Entry 6O85 (electron microscopy, 3.03 A resolution); this record covers chains A and D of the 13 polymer chains in the assembly.

Chain A:
Protein: Translation initiation factor eIF-2B subunit epsilon
Organism: Homo sapiens
UniProtKB: Q13144 (EI2BE_HUMAN); residues 1-721 here = UniProt positions 1-721
Sequence (721 residues; row label = number of the first residue in the row):
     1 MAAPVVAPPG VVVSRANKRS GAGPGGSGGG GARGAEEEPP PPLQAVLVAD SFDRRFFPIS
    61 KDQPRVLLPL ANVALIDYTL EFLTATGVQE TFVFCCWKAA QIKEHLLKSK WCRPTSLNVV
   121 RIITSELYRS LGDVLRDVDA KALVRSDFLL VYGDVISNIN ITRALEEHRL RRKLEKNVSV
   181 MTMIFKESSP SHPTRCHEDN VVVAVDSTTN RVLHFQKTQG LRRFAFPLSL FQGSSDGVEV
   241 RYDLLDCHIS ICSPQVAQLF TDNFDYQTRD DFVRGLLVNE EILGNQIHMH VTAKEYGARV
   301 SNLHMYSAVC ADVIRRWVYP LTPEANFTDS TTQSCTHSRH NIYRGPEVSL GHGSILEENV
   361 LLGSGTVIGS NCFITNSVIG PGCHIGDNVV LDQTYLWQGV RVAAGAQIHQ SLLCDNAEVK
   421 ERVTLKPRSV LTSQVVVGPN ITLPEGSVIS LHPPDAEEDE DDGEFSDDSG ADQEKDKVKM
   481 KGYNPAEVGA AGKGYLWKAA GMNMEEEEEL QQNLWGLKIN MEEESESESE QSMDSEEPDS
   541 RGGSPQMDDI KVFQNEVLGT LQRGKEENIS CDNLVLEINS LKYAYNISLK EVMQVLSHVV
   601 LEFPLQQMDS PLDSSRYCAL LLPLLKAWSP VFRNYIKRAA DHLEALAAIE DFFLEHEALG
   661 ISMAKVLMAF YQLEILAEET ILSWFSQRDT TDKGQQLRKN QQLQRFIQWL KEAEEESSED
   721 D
Unresolved in the structure: 1-40, 467-721
UniProt features mapped onto this chain:
  - modified residue: Ala2 (N-acetylalanine), Arg19 (Omega-N-methylarginine), Ser27 (Phosphoserine), Ser130 (Phosphoserine), Thr322 (Phosphothreonine), Ser450 (Phosphoserine), Ser466 (Phosphoserine), Ser469 (Phosphoserine), Ser532 (Phosphoserine), Ser540 (Phosphoserine), Ser544 (Phosphoserine), Ser717 (Phosphoserine)
  - cross-link (Glycyl lysine isopeptide (Lys-Gly)): Lys61 (interchain with G-Cter in ubiquitin), Lys103 (interchain with G-Cter in ubiquitin), Lys141 (interchain with G-Cter in ubiquitin), Lys217 (interchain with G-Cter in ubiquitin)
  - natural variant: Asp62 (D62V: In VWM5), Leu68 (L68S: In VWM5), Val73 (V73G: In VWM5), Ala74 (A74T: In VWM5), Thr91 (T91A: In VWM5), Leu106 (L106F: In VWM5), Arg113 (R113C: In VWM5; R113H: In VWM5), Arg195 (R195C: In VWM5; R195H: In VWM5), Arg269 (R269G: In VWM5; R269Q: In VWM5), Asp270 (D270H: In VWM5), Arg299 (R299H: In VWM5), Cys310 (C310F: In VWM5), 9 further natural variant entries in UniProt

Chain D:
Protein: Translation initiation factor eIF-2B subunit beta
Organism: Homo sapiens
UniProtKB: P49770 (EI2BB_HUMAN); residue numbers follow UniProt; this construct covers 2-351
Sequence (368 residues; each row starts with the number of its first residue; numbers below 1 keep their minus sign (Met-16 is residue -16)):
   -16 MHHHHHHGGG SENLYFQSPG SAAKGSELSE RIESFVETLK RGGGPRSSEE MARETLGLLR
    44 QIITDHRWSN AGELMELIRR EGRRMTAAQP SETTVGNMVR RVLKIIREEY GRLHGRSDES
   104 DQQESLHKLL TSGGLNEDFS FHYAQLQSNI IEAINELLVE LEGTMENIAA QALEHIHSNE
   164 VIMTIGFSRT VEAFLKEAAR KRKFHVIVAE CAPFCQGHEM AVNLSKAGIE TTVMTDAAIF
   224 AVMSRVNKVI IGTKTILANG ALRAVTGTHT LALAAKHHST PLIVCAPMFK LSPQFPNEED
   284 SFHKFVAPEE VLPFTEGDIL EKVSVHCPVF DYVPPELITL FISNIGGNAP SYIYRLMSEL
   344 YHPDDHVL
Unresolved in the structure: -16 to 7, 99-124
Sequence notes: initiating methionine (-16); expression tag (-15 to 1)
Ligand contacts: C7B (2-(4-chloranylphenoxy)-N-[4-[2-(4-chloranylphenoxy)ethanoylamino]cyclohexyl]ethanamide): Asn162, Val164, His188, Ile190, Thr215, Val225
UniProt features mapped onto this chain:
  - natural variant: Val85 (V85E: In VWM2), Ala127 (A127V: Found in a patient with Rett syndrome-like phenotype; uncertain significance), Ser171 (S171F: In VWM2), Pro196 (P196S: In VWM2), Gly200 (G200V: In VWM2), Glu213 (E213G: In VWM2), Cys268 (C268Y: In VWM2), Lys273 (K273R: In VWM2), Val316 (V316D: In VWM2), Gly329 (G329V: In VWM2)
From the paper describing this entry:
  - mutagenesis - N132D: increased catalytic activity with Eukaryotic translation initiation factor 2 subunit 1

Interface between chain A and chain D:
Contacting residue pairs - 46 pairs, chain A then chain D:
  Glu81(A) with Arg24(D), salt bridge
  Thr84(A) with Arg24(D)
  Ala85(A) with Arg24(D)
  Pro114(A) with Glu13(D)
  Thr115(A) with Glu13(D); Glu16(D)
  Leu117(A) with Glu13(D)
  Lys186(A) with Glu292(D), salt bridge; Phe297(D)
  Glu187(A) with Phe297(D); Thr298(D)
  Ser188(A) with Phe297(D)
  Ser189(A) with Gly300(D), hydrogen bond (side chain-backbone)
  Ser191(A) with Gly300(D); Asp301(D)
  His192(A) with Phe297(D); Gly300(D); Leu303(D)
  Pro193(A) with Asp301(D); Glu304(D)
  Ala293(A) with Glu292(D)
  Lys294(A) with Glu292(D)
  Tyr296(A) with Phe297(D), hydrophobic
  Asp312(A) with Phe297(D)
  Arg315(A) with Pro291(D); Leu303(D); Glu304(D)
  Arg316(A) with Phe288(D); Ala290(D); Pro291(D)
  Trp317(A) with Pro291(D), hydrophobic; Glu292(D); Leu295(D); Phe297(D), hydrophobic; Leu303(D), hydrophobic
  Tyr319(A) with Phe288(D); Val289(D), hydrophobic; Ala290(D)
  Pro320(A) with Arg24(D)
  Ala325(A) with Lys23(D)
  Asn326(A) with Lys23(D), hydrogen bond (backbone-side chain)
  Phe327(A) with Lys23(D)
  His337(A) with Phe288(D)
  His340(A) with His309(D)
  Asn341(A) with His309(D), hydrogen bond
  Glu358(A) with Ser307(D), hydrogen bond
Interface residues without a listed pair, chain A (34 interface residues in all): Lys110, Ser116, Thr194, Glu295, Thr336
Interface residues without a listed pair, chain D (22 interface residues in all): Glu20, Asp283, Glu299, Val306

In short:
The interface between chain A and chain D involves 34 residues on one side and 22 on the other, with 4
hydrogen bonds and 2 salt bridges. Polar pairs include Glu81(A)-Arg24(D), Lys186(A)-Glu292(D) and
Ser189(A)-Gly300(D). From the paper: N132D of chain D increases catalytic activity with Eukaryotic translation
initiation factor 2 subunit 1.
Chain A is Translation initiation factor eIF-2B subunit epsilon and chain D is Translation initiation factor
eIF-2B subunit beta, both from Homo sapiens; the structure, Electron cryo-microscopy of the eukaryotic
translation initiation factor 2B bound to eukaryotic translation initiation factor 2 ..., was determined by
electron microscopy (same publication as 6O81 and 6O9Z).
